Entry 4QU0 (X-ray diffraction, 1.95 A resolution); this record covers chains A and E.

# Chain A
Molecule: Caspase-3
From: Homo sapiens
Notes: EC 3.4.22.56
UniProtKB: P42574 (CASP3_HUMAN); numbering as in UniProt (aligned over 1-277)
Amino-acid sequence (278 residues; numbered 1 to 278; the number before each row is that of its first residue):
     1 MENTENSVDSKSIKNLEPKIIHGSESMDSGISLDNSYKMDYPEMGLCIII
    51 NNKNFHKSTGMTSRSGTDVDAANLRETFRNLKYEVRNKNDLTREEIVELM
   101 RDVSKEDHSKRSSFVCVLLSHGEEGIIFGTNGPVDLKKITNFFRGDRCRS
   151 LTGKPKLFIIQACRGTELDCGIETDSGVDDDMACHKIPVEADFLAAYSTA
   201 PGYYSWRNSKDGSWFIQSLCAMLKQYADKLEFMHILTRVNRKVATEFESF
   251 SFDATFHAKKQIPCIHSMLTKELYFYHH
Unresolved in the structure: 1-28, 175-184
Differences from the reference sequence: engineered mutation Ala195 (Tyr in P42574), His266 (Val in P42574); expression tag (278)
UniProt features mapped onto this chain:
  - active site: His121, Cys163
  - modified residue: Met1 (N-acetylmethionine), Lys11 (N6-acetyllysine), Ser26 (Phosphoserine), Cys163 (S-nitrosocysteine), Arg207 (Microbial infection: ADP-riboxanated arginine)
  - mutagenesis: Asp9 (D9A: In P3-D3A mutant; abolished cleavage and activation, leading to prevent thiol protease activity; when associated with A-28 and A-175), Asp28 (D28A: In P3-D3A mutant; abolished cleavage and activation, leading to prevent thiol protease activity; when associated with A-9 and A-175), Asp175 (D175A: In P3-D3A mutant; abolished cleavage and activation, leading to prevent thiol protease activity; when associated with A-9 and A-28), Arg207 (R207A: Abolished ADP-riboxanation by C.violaceum CopC)
Reported in the primary citation:
  - mutagenesis - Y195A/V266H: unchanged catalytic activity
  - contacts within the chain: Lys137-Glu190 (salt bridge)
  - mutagenesis - F55Y (25-fold), T140M: decreased catalytic activity
  - catalytic residues: His121 (citing earlier work)

# Chain E
Molecule: Ace-asp-glu-val-asp-chloromethylketone inhibitor
Amino-acid sequence (6 residues; each row starts with the number of its first residue):
     1 XDEVDX
Modified residues: ACE (acetyl group) at position 1; 0QE (chloromethane) at position 6

# Chain A / chain E interface
Pairs across the interface (26):
  Arg64(A) - Asp5(E)  salt bridge
  Ser120(A) - Asp5(E)
  His121(A) - Asp5(E)
  His121(A) - 0QE_6(E)
  Gly122(A) - Asp5(E)  hydrogen bond (backbone-backbone)
  Gln161(A) - Asp5(E)  hydrogen bond
  Cys163(A) - Asp5(E)  hydrogen bond (side chain-backbone)
  Cys163(A) - 0QE_6(E)
  Tyr204(A) - Val4(E)  hydrophobic
  Ser205(A) - Val4(E)
  Ser205(A) - Asp5(E)  hydrogen bond (backbone-backbone)
  Trp206(A) - Asp2(E)
  Trp206(A) - Glu3(E)
  Trp206(A) - Val4(E)  hydrophobic
  Arg207(A) - ACE_1(E)
  Arg207(A) - Asp2(E)
  Arg207(A) - Glu3(E)  salt bridge
  Arg207(A) - Val4(E)  hydrogen bond (side chain-backbone)
  Arg207(A) - Asp5(E)  salt bridge
  Asn208(A) - ACE_1(E)
  Asn208(A) - Asp2(E)  hydrogen bond
  Ser209(A) - ACE_1(E)  hydrogen bond (backbone-backbone)
  Trp214(A) - Asp2(E)
  Glu248(A) - Asp2(E)
  Ser249(A) - Asp2(E)
  Phe250(A) - Asp2(E)  hydrogen bond (backbone-side chain)
Other interface residues (no listed pair), chain A (20 interface residues in all): Ser63, Ser65, Ala162, Phe256

# Summary
20 residues of chain A and 6 residues of chain E are in contact, with 8 hydrogen bonds and 3 salt bridges.
Polar contacts include Arg64(A)-Asp5(E), Arg207(A)-Glu3(E) and Arg207(A)-Asp5(E). From the paper: the
catalytic residue His121(A); F55Y and T140M of chain A reduce catalytic activity.
Here chain A is Caspase-3 (Homo sapiens) and chain E is Ace-asp-glu-val-asp-chloromethylketone inhibitor.
Entry 4QU0 (Caspase-3 Y195AV266H) was determined by X-ray diffraction together with 4QTX, 4QTY, 4QU5, 4QU8,
4QU9, 4QUA and 8 further entries from the same study.
